7EYI - chains H and C of the 6 polymer chains in the assembly; structure by X-ray diffraction, 2.40 A resolution.

# Chain H
Name: Zinc finger and BTB domain-containing protein 7A
From: Homo sapiens
UniProtKB: O95365 (ZBT7A_HUMAN); residue numbers follow UniProt; this construct covers 382-506
Chain sequence (130 residues; row label = number of the first residue in the row):
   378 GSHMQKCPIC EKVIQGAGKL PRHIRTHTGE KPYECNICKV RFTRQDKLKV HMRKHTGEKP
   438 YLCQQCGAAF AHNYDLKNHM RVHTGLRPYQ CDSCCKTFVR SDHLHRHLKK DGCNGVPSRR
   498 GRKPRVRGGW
Disordered / not traced: 378, 491-507
Differences from the reference sequence: expression tag (378-381, 507)
Curated features (UniProtKB/Swiss-Prot):
  - zinc finger: Gln382 to His404 (C2H2-type 1), Tyr410 to His432 (C2H2-type 2), Tyr438 to His460 (C2H2-type 3), Tyr466 to Cys490 (C2H2-type 4)
  - cross-link: Lys436 (Glycyl lysine isopeptide (Lys-Gly) (interchain with G-Cter in SUMO2))
  - natural variant: Cys384 (C384W: In MNDLFH), Thr405 (T405K: In MNDLFH), Asp452 (D452N: In MNDLFH; uncertain significance)
  - mutagenesis: Lys383 (K383R: No effect on sumoylation with SUMO1. No effect on promoter binding), Cys387 (C387F: Decreased transcription repressor activity. No effect on nuclear localization), Ile391 (I391L: No effect on transcription repressor activity. No effect on nuclear localization), Lys396 (K396R: No effect on sumoylation with SUMO1. Decreased transcription repression activity. No effect on promoter binding), Arg399 (R399L: Decreased transcription repressor activity, dominant negative effect. Increased glycolysis and cell proliferation, dominant negative effect. No effect on nuclear localization), Arg402 (R402H: Decreased transcription repressor activity. Acts as a dominant negative. No effect on nuclear localization), Thr403 (T403N: Decreased transcription repressor activity. No effect on nuclear localization), His404 (H404R: Decreased transcription repressor activity. Acts as a dominant negative. No effect on nuclear localization), Gly406 (G406V: Decreased transcription repressor activity. No effect on nuclear localization), Pro409 (P409S: Decreased transcription repressor activity. No effect on nuclear localization), Cys412 (C412Y: Decreased transcription repressor activity. No effect on nuclear localization), Lys424 (K424N: Decreased transcription repressor activity. No effect on nuclear localization; K424T: No effect on transcription repressor activity. No effect on nuclear localization), 6 further mutagenesis entries in UniProt
Ion coordination: Zn2+ site 1: Cys384, Cys387, His400, His404; Zn2+ site 2: Cys412, Cys415, His428, His432; Zn2+ site 3: Cys440, Cys443, His456, His460; Zn2+ site 4: Cys468, His484, Cys490
Reported in the primary citation:
  - binding site for the 18-nt DNA strand: Lys396, Arg399, Arg421, Lys424, Arg477, His480, Arg483
  - binding site for the 18-nt DNA strand (chain C): Asp423, Asp479
  - contacts within the chain: Arg421-Asp423, Arg477-Asp479
  - conformationally variable residues (side-chain flip): Arg483
  - binding site for the 18-nt DNA strand: Lys396
  - binding site for boric acid: Asp452, Arg477

# Chain C
Molecule: 18-nt DNA strand
Sequence (18 nucleotides; each row starts with the number of its first residue; numbers below 1 keep their minus sign (DA-209 is residue -209)):
  -209 ATAGGGCCCC TTCCCAAC

# Interface between chain H and chain C
Pairs across the interface (21):
  Ala394(H) - DG-206(C)  phosphate contact
  Lys396(H) - DG-204(C)  hydrogen bond to the base
  Arg421(H) - DC-202(C)  base contact
  Gln422(H) - DG-204(C)  sugar contact
  Gln422(H) - DC-203(C)  hydrogen bond to the phosphate
  Asp423(H) - DC-202(C)  hydrogen bond to the base
  Lys426(H) - DC-203(C)  phosphate contact
  Lys426(H) - DC-202(C)  salt bridge to the phosphate
  Arg430(H) - DC-202(C)  salt bridge to the phosphate
  Tyr438(H) - DC-201(C)  hydrogen bond to the phosphate
  Asn450(H) - DC-200(C)  hydrogen bond to the phosphate
  Lys454(H) - DC-200(C)  phosphate contact
  Tyr466(H) - DT-199(C)  phosphate contact
  Arg477(H) - DC-197(C)  base contact
  Ser478(H) - DT-198(C)  hydrogen bond to the phosphate
  Asp479(H) - DT-198(C)  phosphate contact
  Asp479(H) - DC-197(C)  hydrogen bond to the base
  His482(H) - DT-198(C)  sugar contact
  His482(H) - DC-197(C)  salt bridge to the phosphate
  Arg483(H) - DC-195(C)  base contact
  Lys486(H) - DC-197(C)  salt bridge to the phosphate
Other interface residues (no listed pair), chain H (21 interface residues in all): Gly395, Arg399, Tyr410, Lys424
Other interface residues (no listed pair), chain C (13 interface residues in all): DA-207, DG-205, DC-196

# In short
21 residues of chain H and 13 residues of chain C are in contact, with 7 hydrogen bonds and 4 salt bridges.
Polar pairs include Lys396(H)-DG-204(C), Asp423(H)-DC-202(C) and Asp479(H)-DC-197(C). The paper reports a
binding site for the 18-nt DNA strand at Lys396(H), Arg399(H) and Arg421(H) among others; a binding site for
the 18-nt DNA strand (chain C) at Asp423(H) and Asp479(H).
Chain H is Zinc finger and BTB domain-containing protein 7A (Homo sapiens) and chain C is an 18-nt DNA strand;
the structure, Crystal structure of ZBTB7A in complex with gamma-globin -200 sequence element with C-194A
mutation, was determined by X-ray diffraction, deposited together with 7N5S and 7N5T.
